PDB entry 7WJ4 | electron microscopy, 3.15 A resolution | chains D and A of the 4 polymer chains in the assembly

Chain D (and A):
Name: CTP synthase
Source organism: Drosophila melanogaster
Notes: EC 6.3.4.2; chain A of this document is another copy of the same molecule, construct and numbering; everything in this record applies to it too
UniProtKB: Q9VUL1 (PYRG_DROME); numbering as in UniProt (aligned over 1-556)
Chain sequence (556 residues; each row starts with the number of its first residue):
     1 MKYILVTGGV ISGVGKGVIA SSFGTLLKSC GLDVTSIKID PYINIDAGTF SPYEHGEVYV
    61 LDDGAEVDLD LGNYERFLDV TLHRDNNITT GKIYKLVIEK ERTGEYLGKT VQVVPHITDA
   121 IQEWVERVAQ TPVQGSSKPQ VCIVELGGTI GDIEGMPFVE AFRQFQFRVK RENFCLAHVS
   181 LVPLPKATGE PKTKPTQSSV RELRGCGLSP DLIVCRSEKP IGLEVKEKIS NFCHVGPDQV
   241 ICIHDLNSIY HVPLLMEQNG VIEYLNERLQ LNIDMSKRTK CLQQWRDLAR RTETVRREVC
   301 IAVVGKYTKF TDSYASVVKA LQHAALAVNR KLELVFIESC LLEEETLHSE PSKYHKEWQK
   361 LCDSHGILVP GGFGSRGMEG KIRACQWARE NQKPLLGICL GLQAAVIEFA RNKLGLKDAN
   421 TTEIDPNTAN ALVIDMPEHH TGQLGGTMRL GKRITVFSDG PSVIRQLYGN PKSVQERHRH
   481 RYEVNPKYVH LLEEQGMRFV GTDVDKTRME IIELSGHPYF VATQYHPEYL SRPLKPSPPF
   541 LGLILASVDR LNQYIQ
Bound ions: Mg2+: D70, E145 (together with ATP)
Small-molecule neighbours:
  - ATP (adenosine-5'-triphosphate): S12, G13, V14, G15, K16, G17, V18, D70, E145, R216, I243, H244, D245, L246, I249, V252, D312
  - gamma-L-glutamic acid (GGL): G371, G372, F373, I398, C399, L400, Q403, R479, H480, R481, Y482, H526
  - GTP (guanosine-5'-triphosphate): G48, T49, F50, S51, P52, Y53, E54, Y307, F373, R376, R481
  - UTP (uridine 5'-triphosphate), molecule 1: S12, K38, D40, P41, Y42, H55, G147, G148, D152, E154
  - UTP, molecule 2: P191, K192, T193, K194, Q197, K228
Swiss-Prot annotation at these positions:
  - active site (For GATase activity): C399, H526, E528
Reported in the primary citation:
  - specificity-determining residues: R481 (proposed by the authors, not directly observed)
  - mutagenesis - F50A, L444A: abolished catalytic activity on GTP
  - mutagenesis - K16A, K38A: decreased catalytic activity

Interface between chain D and chain A:
Pairs across the interface - 30 pairs, chain D then chain A:
  V10(D) - K194(A)
  V10(D) - P195(A)  hydrophobic
  I11(D) - P185(A)  hydrophobic
  I11(D) - K192(A)
  I11(D) - P195(A)
  S12(D) - K192(A)  hydrogen bond (backbone-side chain)
  G13(D) - T188(A)  hydrogen bond (backbone-side chain)
  T149(D) - K194(A)
  G151(D) - R201(A)  hydrogen bond (backbone-side chain)
  D152(D) - K194(A)  salt bridge
  P185(D) - I11(A)  hydrophobic
  K186(D) - E218(A)
  K186(D) - D245(A)
  A187(D) - R216(A)
  A187(D) - D245(A)
  T188(D) - G13(A)  hydrogen bond (side chain-backbone)
  T188(D) - F310(A)
  K192(D) - I11(A)
  K192(D) - S12(A)  hydrogen bond (side chain-backbone)
  K194(D) - V10(A)
  K194(D) - T149(A)
  K194(D) - D152(A)  salt bridge
  P195(D) - V10(A)  hydrophobic
  P195(D) - I11(A)
  R201(D) - G151(A)  hydrogen bond (side chain-backbone)
  R216(D) - A187(A)
  E218(D) - K186(A)
  D245(D) - K186(A)
  D245(D) - A187(A)
  F310(D) - T188(A)
Interface residues without a listed pair, chain D (22 interface residues in all): E190, S198, E202
Interface residues without a listed pair, chain A (22 interface residues in all): E190, S198, E202

Overview:
The chain D/chain A interface involves 22 residues from each chain, with 6 hydrogen bonds and 2 salt bridges.
Polar contacts include D152(D)-K194(A), S12(D)-K192(A) and G13(D)-T188(A). From the paper: F50A and L444A of
chain D abolish catalytic activity on GTP; the specificity determinant R481(D); 4 substitutions were tested in
all.
Both chains are CTP synthase (Drosophila melanogaster). Entry 7WJ4 (Structural basis for ligand binding modes
of CTP synthase) was determined by electron microscopy, deposited together with 7WIZ, 7DPT and 7DPW.
